Entry 2WP9 (X-ray diffraction, 2.70 A resolution); this record covers chains C and D of the 4 polymer chains in the assembly.

[Chain C]
Name: Succinate dehydrogenase cytochrome B556 subunit
From: Escherichia coli
Notes: EC 1.3.5.1
Reference sequence: P69054 (DHSC_ECOLI); residue numbers follow UniProt; this construct covers 1-129
Sequence (129 residues; each row starts with the number of its first residue):
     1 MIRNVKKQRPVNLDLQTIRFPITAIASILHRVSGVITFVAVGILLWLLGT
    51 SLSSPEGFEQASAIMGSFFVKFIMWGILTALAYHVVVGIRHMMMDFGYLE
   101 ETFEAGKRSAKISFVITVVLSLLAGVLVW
Disordered / not traced: 1-7
Swiss-Prot annotation at these positions:
  - binding site (heme): H84
Metal / ion sites: heme Fe: H84 (shared with H71(D) of chain D)
Small-molecule neighbours:
  - carboxin (CBE; 2-methyl-N-phenyl-5,6-dihydro-1,4-oxathiine-3-carboxamide): L15, F20, S27, I28, R31
  - heme (HEM): H30, R31, G34, V35, T37, F38, V41, H84, V85, G88, I89, H91, M92
What the authors report for this chain:
  - conformationally variable residues: H91

[Chain D]
Name: Succinate dehydrogenase hydrophobic membrane anchor subunit
From: Escherichia coli
Notes: EC 1.3.5.1
Reference sequence: P0AC44 (DHSD_ECOLI); residues 1-115 here = UniProt positions 1-115
Sequence (115 residues; each row starts with the number of its first residue):
     1 MVSNASALGRNGVHDFILVRATAIVLTLYIIYMVGFFATSGELTYEVWIG
    51 FFASAFTKVFTLLALFSILIHAWIGMWQVLTDYVKPLALRLMLQLVIVVA
   101 LVVYVIYGFVVVWGV
Disordered / not traced: 1-10
Swiss-Prot annotation at these positions:
  - binding site (heme): H71
  - binding site (a ubiquinone): Y83
Metal / ion sites: heme Fe: H71 (shared with H84(C) of chain C)
Small-molecule neighbours: heme (HEM): V19, R20, A23, L26, T27, I30, I68, H71, A72, G75, M76, Q78, V79
What the authors report for this chain:
  - binding site for heme: R20, Q78

[Interface between chain C and chain D]
Contacting residue pairs (30; chain C residue first):
  R31(C) with V79(D); D82(D), salt bridge; Y83(D), hydrogen bond
  F38(C) with I97(D), hydrophobic; L101(D), hydrophobic; Y104(D), hydrogen bond (backbone-side chain)
  V39(C) with Y104(D)
  V41(C) with Y104(D), hydrophobic
  G42(C) with Y104(D), hydrogen bond (backbone-side chain)
  L45(C) with L65(D), hydrophobic; Y104(D); Y107(D)
  L48(C) with W48(D), hydrophobic; F52(D), hydrophobic
  G49(C) with Y107(D); V111(D)
  S51(C) with W48(D), hydrogen bond
  L52(C) with W48(D); V111(D), hydrophobic
  S54(C) with Y45(D)
  P55(C) with Y45(D), hydrophobic
  F58(C) with L43(D); Y45(D), hydrophobic; W48(D)
  H84(C) with H71(D)
  H91(C) with R20(D)
  M92(C) with I24(D), hydrophobic
  D95(C) with F16(D); R20(D), salt bridge
  L127(C) with F37(D), hydrophobic
Other interface residues (no listed pair), chain C (25 interface residues in all): I28, V35, W46, T50, L81, V85, I89
Other interface residues (no listed pair), chain D (28 interface residues in all): A23, T27, I30, T44, I49, A72, M76, Q78, A100, V115

[Summary]
The interface between chain C and chain D involves 25 residues on one side and 28 on the other; the contacts
include 4 hydrogen bonds and 2 salt bridges. Polar pairs include R31(C)-D82(D), D95(C)-R20(D) and
R31(C)-Y83(D). From the paper: a binding site for heme at R20(D) and Q78(D); conformational variability at
H91(C).
Here chain C is Succinate dehydrogenase cytochrome B556 subunit and chain D is Succinate dehydrogenase
hydrophobic membrane anchor subunit, both from Escherichia coli. Entry 2WP9 (Crystal structure of the E. coli
succinate:quinone oxidoreductase (SQR) SdhB His207Thr mutant) was determined by X-ray diffraction.
